Entry 1J75 (X-ray diffraction, 1.85 A resolution); this record covers chains B and A.

== Chain B ==
Molecule: 7-nt DNA strand
Sequence (7 nucleotides; numbered 200 to 206; the number before each row is that of its first residue):
   200 TCGCGCG

== Chain A ==
Protein: Tumor Stroma and Activated Macrophage Protein DLM-1
From: Mus musculus
Notes: fragment: n-terminal winged-helix domain zalpha
UniProtKB: Q9QY24 (ZBP1_MOUSE); residues 108-170 here correspond to UniProt positions 8-70 (UniProt number = residue number - 100)
Chain sequence (67 residues; row label = number of the first residue in the row):
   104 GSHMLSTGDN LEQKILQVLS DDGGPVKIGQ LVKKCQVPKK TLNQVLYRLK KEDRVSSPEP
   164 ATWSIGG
Unresolved in the structure: 104-112, 170
Differences from the reference sequence: cloning artifact (104-107)
Curated features (UniProtKB/Swiss-Prot):
  - cross-link (Glycyl lysine isopeptide (Lys-Gly)): Lys-117 (interchain with G-Cter in ubiquitin), Lys-143 (interchain with G-Cter in ubiquitin)

== Chain B / chain A interface ==
Pairs across the interface (13; chain B residue first):
  DG202(B) / Tyr-150(A)  phosphate contact
  DG202(B) / Pro-163(A)  sugar contact
  DG202(B) / Ala-164(A)  phosphate contact
  DC203(B) / Asn-146(A)  phosphate contact
  DC203(B) / Tyr-150(A)  hydrogen bond to the phosphate
  DC203(B) / Ala-164(A)  phosphate contact
  DG204(B) / Lys-142(A)  phosphate contact
  DG204(B) / Lys-143(A)  phosphate contact
  DG204(B) / Asn-146(A)  hydrogen bond to the phosphate
  DG204(B) / Gln-147(A)  phosphate contact
  DG204(B) / Tyr-150(A)  base contact
  DC205(B) / Lys-143(A)  phosphate contact
  DC205(B) / Gln-147(A)  hydrogen bond to the phosphate
Interface residues without a listed pair, chain A (8 interface residues in all): Trp-166

== Overview ==
The interface between chain B and chain A involves 4 residues on one side and 8 on the other; the contacts
include 3 hydrogen bonds. Among the polar pairs are DC203(B)/Tyr-150(A), DG204(B)/Asn-146(A) and
DC205(B)/Gln-147(A).
Chain B is a 7-nt DNA strand and chain A is Tumor Stroma and Activated Macrophage Protein DLM-1 (Mus
musculus); the structure, Crystal Structure of the DNA-Binding Domain Zalpha of DLM-1 Bound to Z-DNA, was
determined by X-ray diffraction.
